PDB entry 8CGR | electron microscopy, 2.12 A resolution | chains A and F of the 14 polymer chains in the assembly

== Chain A ==
Molecule: 16S rRNA
From: Escherichia coli BW25113
Sequence (1540 nucleotides; row label = number of the first residue in the row):
     1 AAAUUGAAGA GUUUGAUCAU GGCUCAGAUU GAACGCUGGC GGCAGGCCUA ACACAUGCAA
    61 GUCGAACGGU AACAGGAAGA AGCUUGCUUC UUUGCUGACG AGUGGCGGAC GGGUGAGUAA
   121 UGUCUGGGAA ACUGCCUGAU GGAGGGGGAU AACUACUGGA AACGGUAGCU AAUACCGCAU
   181 AACGUCGCAA GACCAAAGAG GGGGACCUUC GGGCCUCUUG CCAUCGGAUG UGCCCAGAUG
   241 GGAUUAGCUA GUAGGUGGGG UAACGGCUCA CCUAGGCGAC GAUCCCUAGC UGGUCUGAGA
   301 GGAUGACCAG CCACACUGGA ACUGAGACAC GGUCCAGACU CCUACGGGAG GCAGCAGUGG
   361 GGAAUAUUGC ACAAUGGGCG CAAGCCUGAU GCAGCCAUGC CGCGUGUAUG AAGAAGCCCU
   421 UCGGGUUGUA AAGUACUUUC AGCGGGGAGG AAGGGAGUAA AGUUAAUACC UUUGCUCAUU
   481 GACGUUACCC GCAGAAGAAG CACCGGCUAA CUCCGUGCCA GCAGCCXCGG UAAUACGGAG
   541 GGUGCAAGCG UUAAUCGGAA UUACUGGGCG UAAAGCGCAC GCAGGCGGUU UGUUAAGUCA
   601 GAUGUGAAAU CCCCGGGCUC AACCUGGGAA CUGCAUCUGA UACUGGCAAG CUUGAGUCUC
   661 GUAGAGGGGG GUAGAAUUCC AGGUGUAGCG GUGAAAUGCG UAGAGAUCUG GAGGAAUACC
   721 GGUGGCGAAG GCGGCCCCCU GGACGAAGAC UGACGCUCAG GUGCGAAAGC GUGGGGAGCA
   781 AACAGGAUUA GAUACCCUGG UAGUCCACGC CGUAAACGAU GUCGACUUGG AGGUUGUGCC
   841 CUUGAGGCGU GGCUUCCGGA GCUAACGCGU UAAGUCGACC GCCUGGGGAG UACGGCCGCA
   901 AGGUUAAAAC UCAAAUGAAU UGACGGGGGC CCGCACAAGC GGUGGAGCAU GUGGUUUAAU
   961 UCGAUGXAAC GCGAAGAACC UUACCUGGUC UUGACAUCCA CGGAAGUUUU CAGAGAUGAG
  1021 AAUGUGCCUU CGGGAACCGU GAGACAGGUG CUGCAUGGCU GUCGUCAGCU CGUGUUGUGA
  1081 AAUGUUGGGU UAAGUCCCGC AACGAGCGCA ACCCUUAUCC UUUGUUGCCA GCGGUCCGGC
  1141 CGGGAACUCA AAGGAGACUG CCAGUGAUAA ACUGGAGGAA GGUGGGGAUG ACGUCAAGUC
  1201 AUCAUGGCCC UUACGACCAG GGCUACACAC GUGCUACAAU GGCGCAUACA AAGAGAAGCG
  1261 ACCUCGCGAG AGCAAGCGGA CCUCAUAAAG UGCGUCGUAG UCCGGAUUGG AGUCUGCAAC
  1321 UCGACUCCAU GAAGUCGGAA UCGCUAGUAA UCGUGGAUCA GAAUGCCACG GUGAAUACGU
  1381 UCCCGGGCCU UGUACACACC GCCCGUXACA CCAUGGGAGU GGGUUGCAAA AGAAGUAGGU
  1441 AGCUUAACCU UCGGGAGGGC GCUUACCACU UUGUGAUUCA UGACUGGGGU GAAGUCGUAA
  1501 CAAGGUAACC GUAGGGGAAC CUGCGGUUGG AUCACCUCCU
Disordered / not traced: 205-213, 841-845, 930-1389, 1535-1540
Modified / non-standard residues: PSU (pseudouridine-5'-monophosphate) at position 516, G7M (N7-methyl-guanosine-5'-monophosphate) at position 527, 2MG (2N-methylguanosine-5'-monophosphate) at position 966, 5MC (5-methylcytidine-5'-monophosphate) at position 967, 2MG (2N-methylguanosine-5'-monophosphate) at position 1207, 4OC (4n,o2'-methylcytidine-5'-monophosphate) at position 1402, 5MC (5-methylcytidine-5'-monophosphate) at position 1407, UR3 (3-methyluridine-5'-monophoshate) at position 1498, 2MG (2N-methylguanosine-5'-monophosphate) at position 1516, MA6 (6N-dimethyladenosine-5'-monophoshate) at position 1518, MA6 (6N-dimethyladenosine-5'-monophoshate) at position 1519
Ion coordination: K+ site 1: G11, U12, G21, G22; K+ site 2: U12, C526, G7M_527, A914; Mg2+ site 1 near G21 (its only coordinating residue here); Mg2+ site 2: A59, U387; K+ site 3: G61, U62, G104, G105; Mg2+ site 3 near G100 (its only coordinating residue here); K+ site 4: G107, G324, G326; Mg2+ site 4: A109, G331; K+ site 5: A109, C110, G111; Mg2+ site 5 near G111 (its only coordinating residue here); K+ site 6: G115, A116, G117, G289; Mg2+ site 6: A116, G117, G289; 21 more K+ sites not listed; 32 more Mg2+ sites not listed
Ligand contacts:
  - apramycin (AM2), molecule 1: G818, A819, U820, U854, U855, C856, C857, C868, G869, U871
  - apramycin (AM2), molecule 2: G1405, 5MC_1407, A1408, C1409, G1491, A1492, A1493, G1494, U1495, C1496
  - apramycin (AM2), molecule 3: G1423, U1424, U1425, G1426, C1427, A1428, A1429, A1430, A1431, A1468, C1469, U1470, U1471, U1472, G1473, U1474

== Chain F ==
Molecule: Small ribosomal subunit protein bS6, non-modified isoform
From: Escherichia coli BW25113
UniProtKB: P02358 (RS6_ECOLI); residue numbers follow UniProt; this construct covers 1-131
Sequence (131 residues; numbered 1 to 131; the number before each row is that of its first residue):
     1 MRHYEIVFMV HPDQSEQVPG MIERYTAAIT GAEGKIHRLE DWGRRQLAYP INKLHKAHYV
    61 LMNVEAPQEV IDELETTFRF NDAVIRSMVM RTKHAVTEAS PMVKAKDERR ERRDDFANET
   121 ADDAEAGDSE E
Disordered / not traced: 104-131
Swiss-Prot annotation at these positions:
  - modified residue: Lys93 (N6-acetyllysine)
Ion coordination: K+: Phe78, Arg79, Asn81, Val84

== How chain A and chain F interact ==
Pairs across the interface - 20 pairs, chain A then chain F:
  U662(A) with Lys93(F), salt bridge to the phosphate
  G671(A) with Arg79(F), hydrogen bond to the sugar
  U672(A) with Arg79(F), salt bridge to the phosphate
  A673(A) with Arg86(F), hydrogen bond to the phosphate
  G674(A) with Tyr49(F), sugar contact; Arg86(F), salt bridge to the phosphate
  G710(A) with Lys53(F), phosphate contact
  G711(A) with Lys53(F), salt bridge to the phosphate
  C736(A) with Val89(F), hydrogen bond to the sugar; Met90(F), phosphate contact
  C737(A) with Tyr4(F), phosphate contact; Val89(F), sugar contact; Met90(F), phosphate contact; Arg91(F), hydrogen bond to the phosphate
  C738(A) with Arg2(F), salt bridge to the phosphate; Tyr4(F), hydrogen bond to the phosphate; Gln68(F), phosphate contact; Arg91(F), salt bridge to the phosphate
  C739(A) with Arg2(F), salt bridge to the phosphate; Gln68(F), hydrogen bond to the phosphate
Other interface residues (no listed pair), chain A (13 interface residues in all): A663, C735
Other interface residues (no listed pair), chain F (15 interface residues in all): Pro50, Ile51, Asp72, Met88

== Overview ==
Chain A and chain F form an interface of 13 and 15 residues respectively, with 6 hydrogen bonds and 7 salt
bridges. Polar contacts include G671(A)-Arg79(F), C736(A)-Val89(F) and A673(A)-Arg86(F). Ligands of chain A: 3
copies of apramycin.
Here chain A is 16S rRNA and chain F is Small ribosomal subunit protein bS6, non-modified isoform, both from
Escherichia coli BW25113. Entry 8CGR (Apramycin bound to the 30S body) was determined by electron microscopy,
deposited together with 8CA7, 8CAI, 8CEP, 8CF1, 8CF8, 8CGI, 8CGJ and 8CGU.
